Entry 7RLE (X-ray diffraction, 2.50 A resolution); this record covers chains C and D of the 4 polymer chains in the assembly.

# Chain C
Name: Peroxisome proliferator-activated receptor gamma
Organism: Homo sapiens
Reference sequence: P37231 (PPARG_HUMAN); residues 203-477 here correspond to UniProt positions 231-505 (UniProt number = residue number + 28)
Amino-acid sequence (276 residues; row label = number of the first residue in the row):
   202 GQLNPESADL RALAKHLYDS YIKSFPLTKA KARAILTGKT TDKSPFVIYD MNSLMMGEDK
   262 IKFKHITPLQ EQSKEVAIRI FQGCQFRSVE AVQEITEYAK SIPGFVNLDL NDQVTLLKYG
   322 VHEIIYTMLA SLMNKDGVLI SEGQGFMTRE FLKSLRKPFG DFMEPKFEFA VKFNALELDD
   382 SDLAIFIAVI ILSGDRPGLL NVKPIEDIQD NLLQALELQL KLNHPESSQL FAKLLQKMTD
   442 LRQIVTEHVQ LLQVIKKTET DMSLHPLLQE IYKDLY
Unresolved in the structure: 202-206, 264-271
Sequence notes: expression tag (202)
Small-molecule neighbours: EDK ((2S)-3-[4-[2-[methyl(pyridin-2-yl)amino]ethoxy]phenyl]-2-[[2-(phenylcarbonyl)phenyl]amino]propanoic acid): Ile281, Phe282, Gly284, Cys285, Gln286, Arg288, Ser289, His323, Ile326, Tyr327, Leu330, Val339, Ile341, Met348, Leu353, Phe360, Phe363, Met364, His449, Leu453, Leu465, Leu469, Tyr473
UniProt features mapped onto this chain:
  - motif: Pro467 to Asp475 (9aaTAD)
  - binding site (rosiglitazone): Gln286 to Ser289, His323, His449, Tyr473
  - cross-link: Lys224 (Glycyl lysine isopeptide (Lys-Gly) (interchain with G-Cter in ubiquitin))

# Chain D
Name: CREB-binding protein
Notes: EC 2.3.1.48, 2.3.1.-
Reference sequence: Q92793 (CBP_HUMAN); residues 57-80 here = UniProt positions 57-80
Amino-acid sequence (24 residues; row label = number of the first residue in the row):
    57 GNLVPDAASK HKQLSELLRG GSGS
Unresolved in the structure: 57-61, 76-80

# Interface between chain C and chain D
Pairs across the interface (27):
  Gln294(C) with Leu73(D)
  Thr297(C) with Leu73(D)
  Lys301(C) with Leu73(D), hydrogen bond (side chain-backbone); Leu74(D)
  Phe306(C) with Leu74(D), hydrophobic
  Leu311(C) with Leu74(D), hydrophobic; Arg75(D)
  Asn312(C) with Asp62(D); Ala63(D), hydrogen bond (side chain-backbone); Ala64(D), hydrogen bond (side chain-backbone)
  Gln314(C) with Leu74(D); Arg75(D)
  Val315(C) with Ala63(D); His67(D); Ser71(D); Leu74(D), hydrophobic
  Thr316(C) with Ala63(D)
  Leu318(C) with Leu70(D), hydrophobic
  Lys319(C) with His67(D), hydrogen bond
  Leu468(C) with Gln69(D); Leu70(D), hydrophobic
  Glu471(C) with Lys66(D); His67(D), hydrogen bond (backbone-side chain); Lys68(D), hydrogen bond (side chain-backbone); Gln69(D), hydrogen bond (side chain-backbone); Leu70(D), hydrogen bond (side chain-backbone)
  Ile472(C) with Leu70(D), hydrophobic
Other interface residues (no listed pair), chain C (18 interface residues in all): Val293, Glu298, Val307, Lys474

# Overview
The interface between chain C and chain D involves 18 residues on one side and 12 on the other, with 8
hydrogen bonds. Polar contacts include Lys301(C)-Leu73(D), Asn312(C)-Ala63(D) and Asn312(C)-Ala64(D). Ligands
of chain C: compound EDK. From UniProt: 7 rosiglitazone-binding residues on chain C.
Here chain C is Peroxisome proliferator-activated receptor gamma (Homo sapiens) and chain D is CREB-binding
protein. Entry 7RLE (Crystal structure of PPAR gamma in complex with CREB-binding protein and agonist GW1929)
was determined by X-ray diffraction (same publication as 6D94).
